Entry 6KZQ (X-ray diffraction, 1.70 A resolution); this record covers chains A and F.

Chain A:
Protein: Tyrosine-protein phosphatase non-receptor type 9
Organism: Homo sapiens
Notes: EC 3.1.3.48
UniProtKB: P43378 (PTN9_HUMAN); residues 277-583 here = UniProt positions 277-583
Amino-acid sequence (307 residues; each row starts with the number of its first residue):
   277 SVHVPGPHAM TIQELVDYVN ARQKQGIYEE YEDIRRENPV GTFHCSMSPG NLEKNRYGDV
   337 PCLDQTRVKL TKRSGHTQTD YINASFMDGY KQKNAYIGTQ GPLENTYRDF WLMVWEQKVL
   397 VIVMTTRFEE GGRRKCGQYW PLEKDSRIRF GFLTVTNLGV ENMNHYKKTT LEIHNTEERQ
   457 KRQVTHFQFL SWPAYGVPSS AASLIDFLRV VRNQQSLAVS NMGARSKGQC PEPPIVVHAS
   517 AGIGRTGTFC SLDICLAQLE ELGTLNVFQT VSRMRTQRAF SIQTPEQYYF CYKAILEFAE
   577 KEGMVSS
Unresolved in the structure: 499-507, 582-583
Differences from the reference sequence: conflict A470 (Asp in P43378), A515 (Cys in P43378)
Swiss-Prot annotation at these positions:
  - binding site (substrate): Q559
What the authors report for this chain:
  - conformationally variable residues (loop rearrangement, side-chain flip): E406, G408 to K411, L466, W468, S516, R521
  - contacts within the chain: R403-L466 (hydrogen bond), R410-C412 (backbone contact), E406-K411, R409-K411 (backbone contact), K411-S516 (hydrogen bond)
  - mutagenesis - Y333A (more than 8-fold): decreased catalytic activity on pNPP
  - mutagenesis - Y333A (more than 8-fold), G334R, D335A, Y471A, Y471F, I519A (256-fold), Q559A: decreased catalytic activity with NSF-pY83 peptide (chain F)
  - mutagenesis - G334R, D335A, Y471A, Y471F, Q559A: unchanged catalytic activity on pNPP
  - specificity-determining residues: G334, D335, V336, K411, Y471, I519, F556, Q559
  - mutagenesis - G334R, D335A, Y471A, Y471F, I519A, Q559A: decreased signaling in response to quantal size
  - mutagenesis - G334R, D335A, Q559A: decreased signaling in response to AngII-induced foot probabilities
  - mutagenesis - Y471A, Y471F, I519A: unchanged signaling in response to foot probability
  - mutagenesis - Y471A, I519A: unchanged catalytic activity on DYNAMIN2 pY125
  - mutagenesis - R409A, R410A: decreased catalytic activity on DYNAMIN2 pY125
  - mutagenesis - R409A, R410A: decreased signaling in response to probability of both PSF and SAF

Chain F:
Protein: NSF-pY83 peptide
Amino-acid sequence (9 residues; each row starts with the number of its first residue):
   390 EVSLYTFDK
Unresolved in the structure: 390, 398
Modified positions: Y394 (O-phosphotyrosine; PTR)

How chain A and chain F interact:
Pairs across the interface (20):
  R332(A) with S392(F)
  Y333(A) with S392(F); L393(F); Y394(F)
  G334(A) with S392(F), hydrogen bond (backbone-backbone)
  D335(A) with L393(F); Y394(F), hydrogen bond (side chain-backbone); T395(F), hydrogen bond
  V336(A) with Y394(F)
  Y471(A) with Y394(F), hydrogen bond (side chain-backbone); F396(F)
  A515(A) with Y394(F)
  S516(A) with Y394(F)
  A517(A) with Y394(F)
  G518(A) with Y394(F)
  I519(A) with Y394(F)
  G520(A) with Y394(F)
  R521(A) with Y394(F)
  Q559(A) with Y394(F); T395(F)
Interface residues without a listed pair, chain A (17 interface residues in all): R409, A470, T522
From the paper, about this interface:
  - interface residues, chain A: R332(A), Y333(A), G334(A), D335(A), V336(A), Y471(A), I519(A), R521(A), Q559(A)

Summary:
Chain A and chain F form an interface of 17 and 5 residues respectively; the contacts include 4 hydrogen
bonds. Among the polar pairs are D335(A)-Y394(F), D335(A)-T395(F) and Y471(A)-Y394(F). From the paper: Y333A,
G334R and D335A of chain A, among others, reduce catalytic activity with NSF-pY83 peptide (chain F); interface
residues R332(A), Y333(A) and G334(A) among others; 9 substitutions were tested in all.
Here chain A is Tyrosine-protein phosphatase non-receptor type 9 (Homo sapiens) and chain F is NSF-pY83
peptide. Entry 6KZQ (structure of PTP-MEG2 and NSF-pY83 peptide complex) was determined by X-ray diffraction,
deposited together with 6L03.
